Entry 9FGH (electron microscopy, 3.00 A resolution); this record covers chains A and E of the 6 polymer chains in the assembly.

[Chain A]
Molecule: Gamma-aminobutyric acid receptor subunit alpha-1
From: Homo sapiens
Reference sequence: P14867 (GBRA1_HUMAN); residues 1-429 here correspond to UniProt positions 28-456 (UniProt number = residue number + 27)
Chain sequence (464 residues; each row starts with the number of its first residue; numbers below 1 keep their minus sign (Met-34 is residue -34)):
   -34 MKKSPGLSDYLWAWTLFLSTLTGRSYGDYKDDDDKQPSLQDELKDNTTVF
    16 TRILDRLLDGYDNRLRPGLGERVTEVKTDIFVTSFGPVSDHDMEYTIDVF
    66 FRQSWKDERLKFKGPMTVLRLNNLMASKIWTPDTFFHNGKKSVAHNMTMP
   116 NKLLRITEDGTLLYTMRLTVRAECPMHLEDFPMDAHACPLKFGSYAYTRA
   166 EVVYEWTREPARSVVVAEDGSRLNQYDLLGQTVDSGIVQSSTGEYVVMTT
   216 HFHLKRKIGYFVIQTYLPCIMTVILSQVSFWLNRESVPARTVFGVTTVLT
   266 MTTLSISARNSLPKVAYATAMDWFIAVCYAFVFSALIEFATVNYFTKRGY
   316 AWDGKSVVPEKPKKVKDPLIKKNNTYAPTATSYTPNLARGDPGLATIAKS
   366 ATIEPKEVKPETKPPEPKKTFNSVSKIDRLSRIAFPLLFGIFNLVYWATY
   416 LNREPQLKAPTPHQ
Disordered / not traced: -34 to 11, 319-383, 417-429
Construct notes: initiating methionine (-34); expression tag (-33 to 0)
Disulfide bonds: Cys139-Cys153
Covalent attachments: glycan linked to Asn111
UniProt features mapped onto this chain:
  - binding site (4-aminobutanoate): Arg67, Thr130
  - binding site (3alpha-hydroxy-5alpha-pregnan-11,20-dione): Trp246
  - glycosylation (N-linked (GlcNAc...) asparagine): Asn11, Asn111

[Chain E]
Molecule: Gamma-aminobutyric acid receptor subunit beta-3
From: Homo sapiens
Reference sequence: P28472 (GBRB3_HUMAN), isoform P28472-2; residues -24 to 448 here correspond to UniProt positions 1-473 (UniProt number = residue number + 25)
Chain sequence (473 residues; numbered -24 to 448; the number before each row is that of its first residue; numbers below 1 keep their minus sign (Met-24 is residue -24)):
   -24 MCSGLLELLLPIWLSWTLGTRGSEPRSVNDPGNMSFVKETVDKLLKGYDI
    26 RLRPDFGGPPVCVGMNIDIASIDMVSEVNMDYTLTMYFQQYWRDKRLAYS
    76 GIPLNLTLDNRVADQLWVPDTYFLNDKKSFVHGVTVKNRMIRLHPDGTVL
   126 YGLRITTTAACMMDLRRYPLDEQNCTLEIESYGYTTDDIEFYWRGGDKAV
   176 TGVERIELPQFSIVEHRLVSRNVVFATGAYPRLSLSFRLKRNIGYFILQT
   226 YMPSILITILSWVSFWINYDASAARVALGITTVLTMTTINTHLRETLPKI
   276 PYVKAIDMYLMGCFVFVFLALLEYAFVNYIFFGRGPQRQKKLAEKTAKAK
   326 NDRSKSESNRVDAHGNILLTSLEVHNEMNEVSGGIGDTRNSAISFDNSGI
   376 QYRKQSMPREGHGRFLGDRSLPHKKTHLRRRSSQLKIKIPDLTDVNAIDR
   426 WSRIVFPFTFSLFNLVYWLYYVN
Disordered / not traced: -24 to 8, 312-418, 448
Disulfide bonds: Cys136-Cys150
Covalent attachments: N-acetylglucosamine (NAG) linked to Asn80; glycan linked to Asn149
UniProt features mapped onto this chain:
  - binding site (benzamidine): Asp95 to Tyr97, Glu155 to Tyr157, Phe200
  - binding site (4-aminobutanoate): Tyr97, Glu155, Tyr157, Thr202
  - binding site (histamine): Tyr97, Ser156, Tyr157, Thr202
  - glycosylation (N-linked (GlcNAc...) asparagine): Asn8, Asn80, Asn149

[Chain A / chain E interface]
Contacting residue pairs (84; chain A residue first):
  Asp27(A) - Lys13(E)
  Asn28(A) - Asp84(E)
  Asn28(A) - Arg86(E)
  Arg29(A) - Asp17(E)  salt bridge
  Arg29(A) - Leu20(E)
  Arg29(A) - Leu83(E)
  Arg29(A) - Asp84(E)  hydrogen bond (backbone-backbone)
  Arg29(A) - Val87(E)
  Arg29(A) - Gln90(E)  hydrogen bond
  Leu30(A) - Met9(E)  hydrophobic
  Leu30(A) - Lys13(E)
  Leu30(A) - Leu83(E)  hydrophobic
  Arg31(A) - Met9(E)
  Gly33(A) - Met9(E)  hydrogen bond (backbone-side chain)
  Leu34(A) - Met9(E)  hydrogen bond (backbone-side chain)
  Leu34(A) - Val12(E)  hydrophobic
  Gly35(A) - Leu79(E)
  Glu36(A) - Met9(E)  hydrogen bond (side chain-backbone)
  Asp57(A) - Met49(E)
  Arg74(A) - Met9(E)
  Ser92(A) - Arg86(E)  hydrogen bond (backbone-side chain)
  Asp98(A) - Val111(E)
  Thr99(A) - Val109(E)
  Thr99(A) - Thr110(E)  hydrogen bond (backbone-side chain)
  Phe100(A) - Tyr62(E)
  Phe100(A) - Val109(E)
  Phe100(A) - Asn113(E)
  Phe100(A) - Arg129(E)
  Phe101(A) - Val109(E)  hydrophobic
  Phe101(A) - Arg129(E)  hydrogen bond (backbone-side chain)
  His102(A) - Tyr62(E)
  His102(A) - Arg129(E)
  Gly104(A) - Arg129(E)  hydrogen bond (backbone-side chain)
  Lys105(A) - Phe105(E)
  Lys105(A) - His107(E)  hydrogen bond (backbone-side chain)
  Lys106(A) - Phe105(E)
  Ser107(A) - Val109(E)
  Ala109(A) - Val109(E)
  Met131(A) - Thr110(E)
  Leu133(A) - Val109(E)  hydrophobic
  Leu133(A) - Thr110(E)
  Glu138(A) - Ser46(E)
  Tyr160(A) - Asn113(E)
  Tyr160(A) - Arg114(E)
  Tyr160(A) - Met115(E)  hydrophobic
  Tyr160(A) - Gly127(E)
  Tyr160(A) - Leu128(E)  hydrogen bond (side chain-backbone)
  Tyr160(A) - Arg129(E)  hydrogen bond (side chain-backbone)
  Ala161(A) - Thr82(E)
  Ala161(A) - Met115(E)  hydrophobic
  Ala161(A) - Arg117(E)  hydrogen bond (backbone-side chain)
  Tyr162(A) - Thr82(E)
  Tyr162(A) - Leu83(E)
  Tyr162(A) - Asp84(E)
  Glu166(A) - Thr82(E)  hydrogen bond
  Ser206(A) - Gln64(E)
  Thr207(A) - Gln64(E)
  Thr207(A) - Arg117(E)  hydrogen bond (backbone-side chain)
  Thr207(A) - Leu125(E)
  Tyr210(A) - Arg117(E)  hydrogen bond
  Val252(A) - Ala249(E)  hydrophobic
  Thr256(A) - Ala249(E)
  Val260(A) - Leu253(E)  hydrophobic
  Val260(A) - Thr256(E)
  Leu264(A) - Thr260(E)
  Ile271(A) - Gln224(E)
  Arg274(A) - Tyr220(E)
  Arg274(A) - Gln224(E)
  Lys279(A) - Pro184(E)
  Lys279(A) - Gln185(E)
  Lys279(A) - Tyr220(E)
  Val280(A) - Pro184(E)
  Val280(A) - Tyr220(E)
  Ala281(A) - Pro184(E)
  Ala281(A) - Asn217(E)
  Ala281(A) - Gly219(E)
  Tyr294(A) - Leu231(E)  hydrophobic
  Phe298(A) - Ile234(E)  hydrophobic
  Leu301(A) - Leu235(E)  hydrophobic
  Ala305(A) - Val238(E)  hydrophobic
  Asn308(A) - Trp241(E)
  Asn308(A) - Ile242(E)
  Tyr309(A) - Trp241(E)  hydrophobic
  Tyr309(A) - Arg428(E)
Also at the interface, not in a pair above, chain A (60 interface residues in all): Pro32, Phe66, Trp95, Thr96, Pro97, Val108, Thr163, Pro253, Val263, Thr267, Tyr282, Ala283, Ile302
Also at the interface, not in a pair above, chain E (56 interface residues in all): Val16, Asn41, Asn80, Leu223, Pro228, Ile232, Asn243, Ala248, Ile264, His267

[Summary]
60 residues of chain A face 56 of chain E across their interface, with 16 hydrogen bonds and 1 salt bridge.
Among the polar pairs are Arg29(A)-Asp17(E), Arg29(A)-Gln90(E) and Gly33(A)-Met9(E).
Chain A is Gamma-aminobutyric acid receptor subunit alpha-1 and chain E is Gamma-aminobutyric acid receptor
subunit beta-3, both from Homo sapiens; the structure, Cryo-EM structure of the full-length alpha1beta3gamma2
GABA(A) receptor in large MSP2N2 nanodisc in complex with GABA ..., was determined by electron microscopy.
